Entry 6CHB (X-ray diffraction, 6.80 A resolution (low resolution: residue-level contacts below are approximate; hydrogen-bond / salt-bridge calls are withheld)); this record covers chains M and N of the 18 polymer chains in the assembly.

[Chain M]
Name: IOMA Heavy Chain
Source organism: Homo sapiens
Sequence (232 residues; row label = number of the first residue in the row; a row labelled like 82A-82C holds insertion residues (82A, then the next letters in order)):
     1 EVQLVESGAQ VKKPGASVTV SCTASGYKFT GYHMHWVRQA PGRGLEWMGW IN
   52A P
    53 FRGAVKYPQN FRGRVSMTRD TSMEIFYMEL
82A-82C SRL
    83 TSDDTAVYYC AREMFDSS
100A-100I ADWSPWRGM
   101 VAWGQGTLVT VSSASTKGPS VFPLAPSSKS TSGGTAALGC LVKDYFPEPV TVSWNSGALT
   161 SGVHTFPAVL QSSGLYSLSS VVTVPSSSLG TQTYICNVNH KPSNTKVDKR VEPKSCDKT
Not modelled in the structure: 113-219
Disulfides: Cys-22/Cys-92

[Chain N]
Name: IOMA Light Chain
Source organism: Homo sapiens
Sequence (214 residues; row label = number of the first residue in the row; note: 2 numbers in that range are skipped by the numbering (no residue carries them; nothing is unmodelled there); a row labelled like 27A-27C holds insertion residues (27A, then the next letters in order)):
     1 QSALTQPAS
    11 VSGSPGQSIT ISCAGSS
27A-27C RDV
    28 GGFDLVSWYQ QHPGKAPKLI IYEVNKRPSG ISSRFSASKS GNTASLTISG LQEEDEAHYY
    88 CYSYADG
    96 VAFGGGTKLT VLGQPKAAPS VTLFPPSSEE LQANKATLVC LISDFYPGAV TVAWKADSSP
   156 VKAGVETTTP SKQSNNKYAA SSYLSLTPEQ WKSHRSYSCQ VTHEGSTVEK TVAPTECS
Not modelled in the structure: 1, 110-213

[How chain M and chain N interact]
Residue-residue contacts (34):
  Gln-39(M) / Gln-38(N)
  Gln-39(M) / Tyr-87(N)
  Gly-42(M) / His-85(N)
  Arg-43(M) / Tyr-87(N)
  Arg-43(M) / Gly-101(N)
  Gly-44(M) / Tyr-87(N)
  Gly-44(M) / Gly-101(N)
  Leu-45(M) / Phe-98(N)
  Leu-45(M) / Gly-99(N)
  Trp-47(M) / Val-96(N)
  Trp-47(M) / Phe-98(N)
  Lys-58(M) / Gly-94(N)
  Tyr-91(M) / Gln-38(N)
  Tyr-91(M) / Gly-41(N)
  Tyr-91(M) / Lys-42(N)
  Met-96(M) / Leu-46(N)
  Met-96(M) / Tyr-49(N)
  Pro-100E(M) / Leu-32(N)
  Trp-100F(M) / Tyr-89(N)
  Trp-100F(M) / Asp-93(N)
  Trp-100F(M) / Gly-94(N)
  Arg-100G(M) / Leu-32(N)
  Arg-100G(M) / Glu-50(N)
  Arg-100G(M) / Tyr-89(N)
  Gly-100H(M) / Ser-34(N)
  Gly-100H(M) / Tyr-36(N)
  Gly-100H(M) / Leu-46(N)
  Met-100I(M) / Tyr-36(N)
  Met-100I(M) / Leu-46(N)
  Val-101(M) / Lys-45(N)
  Val-101(M) / Leu-46(N)
  Trp-103(M) / Pro-44(N)
  Trp-103(M) / Lys-45(N)
  Gly-104(M) / Ala-43(N)
Other interface residues (no listed pair), chain N (25 interface residues in all): Pro-55, Tyr-91, Gly-100, Thr-102

[In short]
The interface between chain M and chain N involves 17 residues on one side and 25 on the other.
Here chain M is IOMA Heavy Chain and chain N is IOMA Light Chain, both from Homo sapiens. Entry 6CHB (Crystal
structure of a natively-glycosylated BG505 SOSIP.664 HIV-1 Envelope Trimer in complex with the
broadly-neutralizing antibodies ...) was determined by X-ray diffraction (same publication as 6CH7, 6CH8 and
6CH9).
